PDB entry 7SK7 | electron microscopy, 3.30 A resolution | chains A and B of the 5 polymer chains in the assembly

# Chain A
Name: Atypical chemokine receptor 3
From: Homo sapiens
UniProt: P25106 (ACKR3_HUMAN); residues 2-362 here = UniProt positions 2-362
Sequence (393 residues; numbered -1 to 391; the number before each row is that of its first residue; numbers below 1 keep their minus sign (Gly-1 is residue -1)):
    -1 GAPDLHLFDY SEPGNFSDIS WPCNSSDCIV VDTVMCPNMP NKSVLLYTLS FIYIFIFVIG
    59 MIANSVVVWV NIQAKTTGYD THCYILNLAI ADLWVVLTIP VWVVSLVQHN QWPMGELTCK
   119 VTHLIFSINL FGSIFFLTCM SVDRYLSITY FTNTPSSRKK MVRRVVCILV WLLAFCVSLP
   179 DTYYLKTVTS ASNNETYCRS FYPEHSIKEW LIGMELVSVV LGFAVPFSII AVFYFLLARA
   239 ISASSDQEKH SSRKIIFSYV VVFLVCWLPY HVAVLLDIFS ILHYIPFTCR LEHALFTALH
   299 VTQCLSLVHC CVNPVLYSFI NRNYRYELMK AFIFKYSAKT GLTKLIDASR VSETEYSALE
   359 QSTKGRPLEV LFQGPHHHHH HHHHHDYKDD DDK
Unresolved in the structure: -1 to 25, 72-79, 149-155, 238-249, 320-391
Disulfides: Cys117-Cys196
Differences from the reference sequence: cloning artifact (-1 to 1); expression tag (363-391)
Ligand contacts: CXCL12 (GJ9; (1R)-4-[7-(3-carboxypropoxy)-6-methylquinolin-8-yl]-1-{[2-(4-hydroxypiperidin-1-yl)-1,3-thiazol-4-yl]methyl}-1,4-diazepan-1-ium): Tyr51, Trp100, Ser103, Asn108, His121, Phe124, Ser125, Leu128, Phe129, Ile132, Ser216, Gly220, Trp265, Tyr268, His269, Gln301, Leu305
Curated features (UniProtKB/Swiss-Prot):
  - region: Tyr324 to Lys362 (C-terminal cytoplasmic tail)
  - modified residue (Phosphoserine): Ser347, Ser350, Ser355
  - glycosylation (N-linked (GlcNAc...) asparagine): Asn13, Asn22, Asn39
  - natural variant: Val258 (V258M: In OCABSN)
  - mutagenesis: Ser145 (S145A: Does not result in CXCL12-inducible chemotaxis, calcium mobilization or ERK activation, and has no effect on CXCR7-mediated CXCL12 degradation; when associated with V-147), Thr147 (T147V: Does not result in CXCL12-inducible chemotaxis, calcium mobilization or ERK activation, and has no effect on CXCR7-mediated CXCL12 degradation; when associated with A-145)
Reported in the primary citation:
  - binding site for CXCL12: Ser103, Asn108, Phe124, His269, Gln301, Leu305
  - specificity-determining residues: Ser216, Leu305 (proposed by the authors, not directly observed)
  - contacts within the chain: Arg142-Tyr232 (hydrogen bond)
  - conformationally variable residues (helix shift): Met212 to Leu219
  - mutagenesis - W100A, F124A, D179A, R197A, E213A, D275A: decreased signaling with Stromal cell-derived factor 1 (chain B) (citing earlier work)
  - mutagenesis - Y268A, Q301A: decreased signaling with Stromal cell-derived factor 1 (chain B)
  - mutagenesis - Y315A: decreased signaling (citing earlier work)
  - mutagenesis - Y268A, Q301A: increased signaling (constitutive activity)
  - mutagenesis - Y257L: decreased signaling in response to constitutive

# Chain B
Name: Stromal cell-derived factor 1
From: Homo sapiens
UniProt: P48061 (SDF1_HUMAN); residues 1-68 here correspond to UniProt positions 22-89 (UniProt number = residue number + 21)
Sequence (68 residues; each row starts with the number of its first residue):
     1 KPVSLSYRCP CRFFESHVAR ANVKHLKILN TPNCALQIVA RLKNNNRQVC IDPKLKWIQE
    61 YLEKALNK
Unresolved in the structure: 1-6
Disulfides: Cys9-Cys34, Cys11-Cys50
Curated features (UniProtKB/Swiss-Prot):
  - region: Arg8 to Arg12 (Receptor and heparin binding), Val18 to Arg20 (Receptor binding), Lys27 to Leu29 (Receptor binding), Val39 to Val49 (Receptor binding)
  - motif: Lys1, Pro2 (Receptor activation motif)
  - binding site (heparin): Arg20 to Asn30, Arg41, Gln48, Lys64
  - site: Lys24 (Important for integrin interaction and activation), His25 (Important for dimer formation), Lys27 (Important for integrin interaction and activation), Lys43 (Important for integrin interaction and activation)
Reported in the primary citation:
  - mutagenesis - K1R, P2G: decreased binding to Atypical chemokine receptor 3 (chain A) (citing earlier work)

# How chain A and chain B interact
Contacting residue pairs - 41 pairs, chain A then chain B:
  Cys26(A) with Tyr61(B)
  Ile27(A) with Val23(B); Lys24(B); His25(B); Leu26(B); Tyr61(B), hydrogen bond (backbone-side chain)
  Val28(A) with His25(B); Leu26(B), hydrogen bond (backbone-backbone)
  Val29(A) with Leu26(B); Ile28(B), hydrophobic
  Asp30(A) with His25(B), salt bridge; Leu26(B), hydrogen bond (backbone-backbone); Lys27(B), salt bridge; Ile28(B), hydrogen bond (backbone-backbone)
  Thr31(A) with Ile28(B)
  Val32(A) with Ile28(B), hydrogen bond (backbone-backbone); Leu29(B); Asn30(B), hydrogen bond (backbone-backbone)
  Met33(A) with Asn30(B)
  Cys34(A) with Asn30(B), hydrogen bond (backbone-backbone); Pro32(B)
  Asn36(A) with Pro32(B)
  Asn191(A) with Pro32(B), hydrogen bond (side chain-backbone); Asn33(B)
  Tyr195(A) with Tyr7(B), hydrophobic
  Arg197(A) with Tyr7(B)
  Glu202(A) with Phe14(B); Lys54(B), salt bridge
  Ile205(A) with Arg12(B); Phe13(B), hydrophobic
  Lys206(A) with Phe13(B)
  Asp275(A) with Arg8(B), salt bridge
  Ile279(A) with Arg12(B); Phe13(B), hydrophobic
  Leu280(A) with Phe13(B), hydrophobic; Arg47(B), hydrogen bond (backbone-side chain)
  His281(A) with Gln48(B)
  Phe285(A) with Pro10(B), hydrophobic
  Glu290(A) with Arg8(B), salt bridge
  Phe294(A) with Arg8(B)
  Leu297(A) with Arg8(B)
Other interface residues (no listed pair), chain A (27 interface residues in all): Leu209, Tyr282, Leu293
Other interface residues (no listed pair), chain B (27 interface residues in all): Arg20, Thr31, Val39, Asp52, Trp57, Leu62, Ala65

# Overview
Chain A and chain B each contribute 27 residues to their interface; the contacts include 9 hydrogen bonds and
5 salt bridges. Among the polar pairs are Asp30(A)-His25(B), Asp30(A)-Lys27(B) and Glu202(A)-Lys54(B). From
the paper: a binding site for CXCL12 at Ser103(A), Asn108(A) and Phe124(A) among others; W100A, F124A and
D179A of chain A, among others, reduce signaling with Stromal cell-derived factor 1 (chain B); 12
substitutions were tested in all.
Here chain A is Atypical chemokine receptor 3 and chain B is Stromal cell-derived factor 1, both from Homo
sapiens. Entry 7SK7 (Cryo-EM structure of human ACKR3 in complex with CXCL12, a small molecule partial agonist
CCX662, and ...) was determined by electron microscopy together with 7SK3, 7SK4, 7SK5, 7SK6, 7SK8 and 7SK9
from the same study.
